PDB entry 5H8F | X-ray diffraction, 1.81 A resolution | chains A and B

[Chain A]
Protein: Glutamate receptor ionotropic, NMDA 2A
From: Homo sapiens
Notes: fragment: GT linker
UniProtKB: Q12879 (NMDE1_HUMAN); the construct has insertions or renumbered stretches relative to UniProt, so the offset changes along the chain: 3-141 = UniProt 401-539; 144-285 = UniProt 661-802
Sequence (285 residues; numbered 1 to 285; the number before each row is that of its first residue):
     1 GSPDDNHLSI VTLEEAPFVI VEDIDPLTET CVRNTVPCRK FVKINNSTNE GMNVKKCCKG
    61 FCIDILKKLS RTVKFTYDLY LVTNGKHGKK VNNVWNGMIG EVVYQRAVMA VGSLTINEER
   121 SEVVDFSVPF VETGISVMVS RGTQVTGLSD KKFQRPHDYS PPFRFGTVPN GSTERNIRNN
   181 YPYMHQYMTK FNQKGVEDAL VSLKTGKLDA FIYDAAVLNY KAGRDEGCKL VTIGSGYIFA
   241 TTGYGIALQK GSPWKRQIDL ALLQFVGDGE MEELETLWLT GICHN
Unresolved in the structure: 1-5, 25-28, 284-285
Differences from the reference sequence: expression tag (1-2); linker (142-143)
Curated features (UniProtKB/Swiss-Prot):
  - binding site (L-glutamate): Ser113, Thr115, Arg120, Ser172, Thr173, Asp214
  - glycosylation (N-linked (GlcNAc...) asparagine): Asn45, Asn46, Asn170
Cystine bridges: Cys31-Cys57, Cys38-Cys58, Cys228-Cys283
Small-molecule neighbours: glutamic acid (GLU): His87, Ser113, Leu114, Thr115, Arg120, Gly171, Ser172, Thr173, Tyr213, Asp214, Tyr244

[Chain B]
Protein: Glutamate receptor ionotropic, NMDA 1
From: Homo sapiens
Notes: fragment: GT linker
UniProtKB: Q05586 (NMDZ1_HUMAN); the construct has insertions or renumbered stretches relative to UniProt, so the offset changes along the chain: 3-153 = UniProt 394-544; 156-293 = UniProt 663-800
Sequence (293 residues; each row starts with the number of its first residue):
     1 GSMSTRLKIV TIHQEPFVYV KPTLSDGTCK EEFTVNGDPV KKVICTGPND TSPGSPRHTV
    61 PQCCYGFCID LLIKLARTMN FTYEVHLVAD GKFGTQERVN NSNKKEWNGM MGELLSGQAD
   121 MIVAPLTINN ERAQYIEFSK PFKYQGLTIL VKKGTRITGI NDPRLRNPSD KFIYATVKQS
   181 SVDIYFRRQV ELSTMYRHME KHNYESAAEA IQAVRDNKLH AFIWDSAVLE FEASQKCDLV
   241 TTGELFFRSG FGIGMRKDSP WKQNVSLSIL KSHENGFMED LDKTWVRYQE CDS
Unresolved in the structure: 1-5, 100-102, 292-293
Differences from the reference sequence: expression tag (1-2); linker (154-155)
Curated features (UniProtKB/Swiss-Prot):
  - binding site (glycine): Pro125, Thr127, Arg132, Ser181, Asp225
  - glycosylation (N-linked (GlcNAc...) asparagine): Asn49, Asn80, Asn100, Asn167, Asn264
Cystine bridges: Cys29-Cys63, Cys45-Cys64, Cys237-Cys291
Small-molecule neighbours: glycine (GLY): Phe93, Pro125, Leu126, Thr127, Arg132, Ser180, Ser181, Trp224, Asp225, Phe251

[Chain A / chain B interface]
Pairs across the interface (48; chain A residue first):
  Ile116(A) with Lys140(B); Leu270(B), hydrophobic
  Asn117(A) with Leu270(B); Glu274(B)
  Glu118(A) with Leu267(B); Leu270(B); Lys271(B); Glu274(B), hydrogen bond (backbone-side chain)
  Ser121(A) with Gln263(B), hydrogen bond (backbone-side chain); Leu267(B); Leu270(B)
  Phe126(A) with Lys140(B), hydrogen bond (backbone-side chain)
  Ser127(A) with Lys140(B), hydrogen bond (backbone-side chain)
  Pro129(A) with Pro141(B), hydrophobic; Tyr144(B)
  Glu132(A) with Tyr144(B); Arg248(B), salt bridge
  Asn176(A) with Glu274(B), hydrogen bond (side chain-backbone)
  Asn180(A) with Glu274(B), hydrogen bond (side chain-backbone); Asn275(B)
  Tyr237(A) with Asp282(B); Arg287(B), hydrogen bond
  Phe239(A) with Glu274(B); Gly276(B); Glu279(B)
  Ala240(A) with His273(B); Glu274(B)
  Thr241(A) with Tyr144(B); His273(B), hydrogen bond
  Thr242(A) with Tyr144(B)
  Gly243(A) with Tyr144(B)
  Arg256(A) with Gln134(B), hydrogen bond (side chain-backbone); Lys257(B)
  Leu260(A) with Asn130(B), hydrogen bond (backbone-side chain); Ala133(B); Gln134(B)
  Leu263(A) with Asn129(B); Asn130(B); Ala133(B), hydrophobic
  Gln264(A) with Asn130(B)
  Val266(A) with Arg248(B)
  Gly267(A) with Tyr185(B); Arg188(B); Gln189(B), hydrogen bond (backbone-side chain)
  Asp268(A) with Gln189(B)
  Gly269(A) with Gln189(B)
  Glu272(A) with Phe246(B); Phe247(B), hydrogen bond (side chain-backbone)
Other interface residues (no listed pair), chain A (27 interface residues in all): Glu122, Lys250
Other interface residues (no listed pair), chain B (29 interface residues in all): Ile128, Gln145, Glu191, Ser249

[In short]
The interface between chain A and chain B involves 27 residues on one side and 29 on the other; the contacts
include 12 hydrogen bonds and 1 salt bridge. Polar contacts include Glu132(A)-Arg248(B), Glu118(A)-Glu274(B)
and Ser121(A)-Gln263(B). Ligands of chain A: glutamic acid.
Chain A is Glutamate receptor ionotropic, NMDA 2A and chain B is Glutamate receptor ionotropic, NMDA 1, both
from Homo sapiens; the structure, Structure of the apo human GluN1/GluN2A LBD, was determined by X-ray
diffraction together with 5KCJ, 5H8H, 5H8N, 5H8Q and 5H8S from the same study.
